Entry 4POH (X-ray diffraction, 2.30 A resolution); this record covers chains A and B.

# Chain A
Molecule: Retinoic acid receptor RXR-alpha
Source organism: Homo sapiens
Notes: fragment: Ligand Binding Domain
UniProtKB: P19793 (RXRA_HUMAN); numbering as in UniProt (aligned over 228-458)
Chain sequence (231 residues; numbered 228 to 458; the number before each row is that of its first residue):
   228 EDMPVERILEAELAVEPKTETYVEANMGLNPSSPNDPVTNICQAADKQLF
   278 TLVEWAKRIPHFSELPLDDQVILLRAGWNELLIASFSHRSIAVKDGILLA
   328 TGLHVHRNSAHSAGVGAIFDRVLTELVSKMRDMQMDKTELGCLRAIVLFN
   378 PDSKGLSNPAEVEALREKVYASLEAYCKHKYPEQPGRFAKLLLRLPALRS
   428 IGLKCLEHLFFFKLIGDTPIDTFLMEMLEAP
Unresolved in the structure: 245-261
Swiss-Prot annotation at these positions:
  - region: Arg-348 to Gly-368 (Required for nuclear export)
  - binding site (9-cis-retinoate): Arg-316, Ala-327
  - binding site (all-trans-retinoate): Arg-316, Ala-327
  - modified residue (Phosphoserine): Ser-259, Ser-260
  - mutagenesis: Val-280 (V280A: Abolished ubiquitination and degradation by UBR5), Met-357 to Met-360 (Abolishes nuclear export), Leu-418 to Leu-430 (Abolishes nuclear localization), Glu-434 (E434N/Q/K/A: As a heterodimer with NR1H4, impairs interaction with coactivator NCOA1. Impairs transcriptional activity)
Ligand contacts: 2VR ((2E,4E,6Z,8E)-3,7-dimethyl-8-(8-methyl-3,4-dihydronaphthalen-1(2H)-ylidene)octa-2,4,6-trienoic acid): Ile-268, Cys-269, Ala-271, Ala-272, Gln-275, Trp-305, Asn-306, Leu-309, Ile-310, Phe-313, Arg-316, Leu-326, Ala-327, Val-342, Ile-345, Cys-432, His-435, Leu-436, Phe-439
What the authors report for this chain:
  - binding site for 2VR: Ile-268

# Chain B
Molecule: Nuclear receptor coactivator 2
Notes: fragment: Coactivator peptide
UniProtKB: Q15596 (NCOA2_HUMAN); residue numbers follow UniProt; this construct covers 686-698
Chain sequence (13 residues; row label = number of the first residue in the row):
   686 KHKILHRLLQDSS
Unresolved in the structure: 697-698

# Interface between chain A and chain B
Pairs across the interface (26; chain A residue first):
  Phe-277(A) / Leu-693(B)  hydrophobic
  Val-280(A) / Leu-690(B)  hydrophobic
  Val-280(A) / Leu-694(B)  hydrophobic
  Lys-284(A) / Leu-693(B)  hydrogen bond (side chain-backbone)
  Lys-284(A) / Leu-694(B)
  Lys-284(A) / Asp-696(B)
  Leu-294(A) / His-691(B)
  Leu-294(A) / Leu-694(B)  hydrophobic
  Gln-297(A) / Leu-694(B)
  Val-298(A) / His-687(B)
  Val-298(A) / Leu-690(B)  hydrophobic
  Val-298(A) / His-691(B)
  Val-298(A) / Leu-694(B)  hydrophobic
  Leu-301(A) / Leu-694(B)  hydrophobic
  Arg-302(A) / His-687(B)  hydrogen bond
  Arg-302(A) / Leu-690(B)
  Thr-449(A) / Ile-689(B)
  Phe-450(A) / Ile-689(B)
  Phe-450(A) / Leu-693(B)  hydrophobic
  Glu-453(A) / His-687(B)
  Glu-453(A) / Lys-688(B)  hydrogen bond (side chain-backbone)
  Glu-453(A) / Ile-689(B)  hydrogen bond (side chain-backbone)
  Glu-453(A) / Leu-690(B)  hydrogen bond (side chain-backbone)
  Glu-456(A) / His-687(B)
  Ala-457(A) / Lys-686(B)
  Ala-457(A) / His-687(B)
Also at the interface, not in a pair above, chain A (17 interface residues in all): Glu-281, Phe-289, Asp-295, Pro-458
Also at the interface, not in a pair above, chain B (10 interface residues in all): Gln-695

# Summary
The interface between chain A and chain B involves 17 residues on one side and 10 on the other; the contacts
include 5 hydrogen bonds. Among the polar pairs are Lys-284(A)/Leu-693(B), Arg-302(A)/His-687(B) and
Glu-453(A)/Lys-688(B). Ligands of chain A: compound 2VR. From the paper: a binding site for 2VR at Ile-268(A).
Here chain A is Retinoic acid receptor RXR-alpha (Homo sapiens) and chain B is Nuclear receptor coactivator 2.
Entry 4POH (Crystal structure of human Retinoid X Receptor alpha-ligand binding domain complex with 8-methyl
UAB30 and the ...) was determined by X-ray diffraction, deposited together with 4POJ, 4PP3 and 4PP5.
